4A04 - chains A and E of the 4 polymer chains in the assembly; structure by X-ray diffraction, 2.58 A resolution.

[Chain A]
Protein: T-box transcription factor TBX1
Source organism: Homo sapiens
Notes: fragment: tbox domain, residues 109-297
Reference sequence: O43435 (TBX1_HUMAN); numbering as in UniProt (aligned over 109-297)
Chain sequence (203 residues; each row starts with the number of its first residue):
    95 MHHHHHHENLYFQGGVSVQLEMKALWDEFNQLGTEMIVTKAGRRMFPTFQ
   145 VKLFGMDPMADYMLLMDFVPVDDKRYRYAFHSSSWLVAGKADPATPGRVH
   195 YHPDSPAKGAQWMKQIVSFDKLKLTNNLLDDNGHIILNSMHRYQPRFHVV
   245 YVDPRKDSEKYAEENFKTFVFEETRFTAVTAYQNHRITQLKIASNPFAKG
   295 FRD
Disordered / not traced: 95-108, 250-257
Sequence notes: expression tag (95-108)
Swiss-Prot annotation at these positions:
  - DNA-binding region: Leu119 to Asp297 (T-box)
  - natural variant: Phe148 (F148Y: In CTHM and VCFS), His194 (H194Q: In VCFS)
What the authors report for this chain:
  - binding site for the 24-nt DNA strand (chain E): Arg137, Tyr276, Asn289, Phe291, Phe295

[Chain E]
Molecule: 24-nt DNA strand
Sequence (24 nucleotides; numbered 1 to 24; the number before each row is that of its first residue):
     1 AATTTCACACCTAGGTGTGAAATT

[How chain A and chain E interact]
Pairs across the interface - 19 pairs, chain A then chain E:
  Ile131(A) - DG17(E)  phosphate contact
  Arg137(A) - DT16(E)  base contact
  Arg137(A) - DG17(E)  salt bridge to the phosphate
  Arg138(A) - DG15(E)  phosphate contact
  Arg138(A) - DT16(E)  phosphate contact
  Lys217(A) - DG15(E)  salt bridge to the phosphate
  Tyr276(A) - DG17(E)  hydrogen bond to the phosphate
  Thr282(A) - DG17(E)  phosphate contact
  Thr282(A) - DT18(E)  phosphate contact
  Lys285(A) - DG17(E)  phosphate contact
  Ile286(A) - DG17(E)  phosphate contact
  Asn289(A) - DT16(E)  hydrogen bond to the phosphate
  Phe291(A) - DG14(E)  base contact
  Phe291(A) - DG15(E)  hydrogen bond to the base
  Phe291(A) - DT16(E)  sugar contact
  Ala292(A) - DT16(E)  sugar contact
  Phe295(A) - DT16(E)  base contact
  Phe295(A) - DG17(E)  base contact
  Phe295(A) - DT18(E)  sugar contact
Other interface residues (no listed pair), chain A (13 interface residues in all): Phe140

[Overview]
13 residues of chain A and 5 residues of chain E are in contact, with 3 hydrogen bonds and 2 salt bridges.
Polar contacts include Phe291(A)-DG15(E), Tyr276(A)-DG17(E) and Asn289(A)-DT16(E). From UniProt: a DNA-binding
region on chain A. The paper reports a binding site for the 24-nt DNA strand (chain E) at Arg137(A), Tyr276(A)
and Asn289(A) among others.
Here chain A is T-box transcription factor TBX1 (Homo sapiens) and chain E is a 24-nt DNA strand. Entry 4A04
(Structure of the DNA-bound T-box domain of human TBX1, a transcription factor associated with the DiGeorge
...) was determined by X-ray diffraction.
